Entry 8VKQ (electron microscopy, 4.60 A resolution (low resolution: residue-level contacts below are approximate; hydrogen-bond / salt-bridge calls are withheld)); this record covers chains M and N of the 204 polymer chains in the assembly.

[Chain M]
Molecule: Flagellar motor switch protein FliM
Organism: Salmonella enterica subsp. enterica serovar Typhimurium
UniProt: A0A0D6FLG5 (A0A0D6FLG5_SALTM); residues 8-334 here = UniProt positions 8-334
Amino-acid sequence (334 residues; numbered 1 to 334; the number before each row is that of its first residue):
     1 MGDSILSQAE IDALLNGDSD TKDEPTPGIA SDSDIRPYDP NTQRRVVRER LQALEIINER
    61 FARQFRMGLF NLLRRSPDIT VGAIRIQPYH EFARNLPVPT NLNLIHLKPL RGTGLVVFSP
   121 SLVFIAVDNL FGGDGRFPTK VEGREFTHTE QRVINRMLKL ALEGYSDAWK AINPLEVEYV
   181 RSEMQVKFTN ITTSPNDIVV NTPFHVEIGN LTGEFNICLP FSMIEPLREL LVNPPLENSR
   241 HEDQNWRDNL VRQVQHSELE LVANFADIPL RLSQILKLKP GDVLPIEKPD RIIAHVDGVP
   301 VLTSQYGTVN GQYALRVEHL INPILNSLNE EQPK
Not modelled in the structure: 1-43, 325-334

[Chain N]
Molecule: Flagellar motor switch protein FliN
Organism: Salmonella enterica subsp. enterica serovar Typhimurium
UniProt: P26419 (FLIN_SALTY); residue numbers follow UniProt; this construct covers 1-137
Amino-acid sequence (137 residues; numbered 1 to 137; the number before each row is that of its first residue):
     1 MSDMNNPSDE NTGALDDLWA DALNEQKATT TKSAADAVFQ QLGGGDVSGA MQDIDLIMDI
    61 PVKLTVELGR TRMTIKELLR LTQGSVVALD GLAGEPLDIL INGYLIAQGE VVVVADKYGV
   121 RITDIITPSE RMRRLSR
Not modelled in the structure: 1-52

[How chain M and chain N interact]
Contacting residue pairs (51):
  Ser-257(M) / Thr-74(N)
  Leu-259(M) / Thr-71(N)
  Leu-259(M) / Met-73(N)
  Ala-263(M) / Val-66(N)
  Ala-263(M) / Glu-67(N)
  Ala-263(M) / Leu-68(N)
  Asn-264(M) / Val-66(N)
  Phe-265(M) / Val-66(N)
  Ala-266(M) / Leu-64(N)
  Ala-266(M) / Thr-65(N)
  Ala-266(M) / Val-66(N)
  Asp-267(M) / Leu-64(N)
  Ile-268(M) / Val-62(N)
  Ile-268(M) / Lys-63(N)
  Ile-268(M) / Leu-64(N)
  Pro-269(M) / Val-62(N)
  Leu-270(M) / Ile-60(N)
  Leu-270(M) / Pro-61(N)
  Leu-270(M) / Val-62(N)
  Arg-271(M) / Ile-60(N)
  Leu-272(M) / Ile-60(N)
  Ser-273(M) / Met-58(N)
  Pro-280(M) / Thr-123(N)
  Pro-280(M) / Asp-124(N)
  Gly-281(M) / Ile-122(N)
  Gly-281(M) / Thr-123(N)
  Asp-282(M) / Val-120(N)
  Asp-282(M) / Arg-121(N)
  Asp-282(M) / Ile-122(N)
  Val-283(M) / Val-120(N)
  Val-283(M) / Arg-121(N)
  Leu-284(M) / Gly-119(N)
  Leu-284(M) / Val-120(N)
  Pro-285(M) / Tyr-118(N)
  Pro-285(M) / Gly-119(N)
  Ile-286(M) / Tyr-118(N)
  Ile-286(M) / Gly-119(N)
  Gly-311(M) / Ala-93(N)
  Gln-312(M) / Ala-93(N)
  Tyr-313(M) / Ala-88(N)
  Tyr-313(M) / Leu-89(N)
  Tyr-313(M) / Gly-91(N)
  Ala-314(M) / Val-87(N)
  Ala-314(M) / Ala-88(N)
  Leu-315(M) / Ser-85(N)
  Leu-315(M) / Val-86(N)
  Leu-315(M) / Val-87(N)
  Arg-316(M) / Ser-85(N)
  Val-317(M) / Gly-84(N)
  Val-317(M) / Ser-85(N)
  Glu-318(M) / Gln-83(N)
Other interface residues (no listed pair), chain M (32 interface residues in all): Gln-255, Glu-258, Leu-261, Glu-287
Other interface residues (no listed pair), chain N (34 interface residues in all): Gly-69, Arg-72, Ile-75, Lys-76, Leu-92

[Summary]
Chain M and chain N form an interface of 32 and 34 residues respectively.
Here chain M is Flagellar motor switch protein FliM and chain N is Flagellar motor switch protein FliN, both
from Salmonella enterica subsp. enterica serovar Typhimurium. Entry 8VKQ (CW Flagellar Switch Complex - FliF,
FliG, FliM, and FliN forming the C-ring from Salmonella) was determined by electron microscopy (same
publication as 8T8P, 8VIB, 8VID and 8VKR).
